Entry 3HD7 (X-ray diffraction, 3.40 A resolution); this record covers chains B and C of the 4 polymer chains in the assembly.

Chain B:
Molecule: Syntaxin-1A
From: Rattus norvegicus
Notes: fragment: C-terminal fragment
UniProt: P32851 (STX1A_RAT); residues 183-288 here = UniProt positions 183-288
Amino-acid sequence (109 residues; each row starts with the number of its first residue):
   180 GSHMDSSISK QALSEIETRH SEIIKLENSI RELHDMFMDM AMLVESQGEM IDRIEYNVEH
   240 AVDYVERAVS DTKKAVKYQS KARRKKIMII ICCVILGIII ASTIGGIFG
Unresolved in the structure: 180-188, 287-288
Differences from the reference sequence: expression tag (180-182)
Swiss-Prot annotation at these positions:
  - site: Lys253, Ala254 (Microbial infection: Cleavage)
  - modified residue: Ser188 (Phosphoserine)
  - cross-link (Glycyl lysine isopeptide (Lys-Gly)): Lys252 (interchain with G-Cter in SUMO), Lys253 (interchain with G-Cter in SUMO), Lys256 (interchain with G-Cter in SUMO)
Reported in the primary citation:
  - contacts within the chain: Lys253-Tyr257, Lys256-Tyr257, Tyr257-Lys260
  - mutagenesis - Y257A: decreased stability
  - mutagenesis - K256A, Q258A, K260A, R262A, R263A, K264A, K265A: unchanged stability

Chain C:
Molecule: Synaptosomal-associated protein 25
From: Rattus norvegicus
Notes: fragment: N-terminal fragment
UniProt: P60881 (SNP25_RAT); residues 7-83 here = UniProt positions 7-83
Amino-acid sequence (80 residues; numbered 4 to 83; the number before each row is that of its first residue):
     4 GSHMRNELEE MQRRADQLAD ESLESTRRML QLVEESKDAG IRTLVMLDEQ GEQLDRVEEG
    64 MNHINQDMKE AEKNLKDLGK
Unresolved in the structure: 4-7, 83
Differences from the reference sequence: expression tag (4-6)

How chain B and chain C interact:
Contacting residue pairs - 52 pairs, chain B then chain C:
  Lys189(B) - Met14(C)
  Leu192(B) - Met14(C)
  Ile195(B) - Leu21(C)  hydrophobic
  His199(B) - Glu24(C)  salt bridge
  His199(B) - Ser25(C)  hydrogen bond
  Ile202(B) - Ser28(C)
  Leu205(B) - Met32(C)  hydrophobic
  Glu206(B) - Ser28(C)
  Glu206(B) - Arg31(C)  salt bridge
  Glu206(B) - Met32(C)
  Ile209(B) - Met32(C)  hydrophobic
  Ile209(B) - Val36(C)  hydrophobic
  Arg210(B) - Leu35(C)
  Leu212(B) - Ser39(C)
  His213(B) - Leu35(C)
  His213(B) - Glu38(C)  salt bridge
  His213(B) - Ser39(C)
  Phe216(B) - Ser39(C)
  Phe216(B) - Ala42(C)
  Phe216(B) - Gly43(C)
  Met217(B) - Glu38(C)
  Met217(B) - Ala42(C)  hydrophobic
  Met219(B) - Thr46(C)
  Ala220(B) - Ala42(C)
  Ala220(B) - Thr46(C)  hydrogen bond (backbone-side chain)
  Val223(B) - Thr46(C)
  Val223(B) - Met49(C)  hydrophobic
  Val223(B) - Leu50(C)  hydrophobic
  Val223(B) - Gln53(C)  hydrogen bond (backbone-side chain)
  Glu224(B) - Met49(C)
  Gly227(B) - Gln53(C)
  Ile230(B) - Gln53(C)
  Ile230(B) - Gln56(C)
  Ile230(B) - Leu57(C)  hydrophobic
  Asp231(B) - Gln56(C)
  Glu234(B) - Gln56(C)
  Glu234(B) - Arg59(C)  salt bridge
  Glu234(B) - Val60(C)
  Val241(B) - His66(C)
  Val241(B) - Ile67(C)  hydrophobic
  Val244(B) - Asp70(C)
  Val244(B) - Met71(C)  hydrophobic
  Glu245(B) - His66(C)  salt bridge
  Val248(B) - Asp70(C)
  Val248(B) - Ala74(C)
  Val248(B) - Asn77(C)
  Thr251(B) - Asn77(C)  hydrogen bond
  Thr251(B) - Leu78(C)
  Lys252(B) - Asn77(C)
  Val255(B) - Leu81(C)  hydrophobic
  Gln258(B) - Asp80(C)  hydrogen bond (side chain-backbone)
  Gln258(B) - Leu81(C)
Interface residues without a listed pair, chain B (33 interface residues in all): Ile233, Val237, Ala240, Ala254
Interface residues without a listed pair, chain C (34 interface residues in all): Arg45, Gly63, Met64, Glu73

Overview:
Chain B and chain C form an interface of 33 and 34 residues respectively; the contacts include 5 hydrogen
bonds and 5 salt bridges. Polar contacts include His199(B)-Glu24(C), Glu206(B)-Arg31(C) and
His213(B)-Glu38(C). The paper reports that Y257A of chain B reduces stability; contacts within the chain
involving Tyr257(B), Lys253(B) and Lys256(B) among others; 8 substitutions were tested in all.
Chain B is Syntaxin-1A and chain C is Synaptosomal-associated protein 25, both from Rattus norvegicus; the
structure, HELICAL EXTENSION OF THE NEURONAL SNARE COMPLEX INTO THE MEMBRANE, spacegroup C 1 2 1, was
determined by X-ray diffraction (same publication as 3IPD).
